6P0T - chains A and C of the 5 polymer chains in the assembly; structure by X-ray diffraction, 3.60 A resolution.

== Chain A ==
Molecule: DNA-binding protein Fis
From: Escherichia coli
UniProt: P0A6R3 (FIS_ECOLI); numbering as in UniProt (aligned over 1-98)
Sequence (98 residues; numbered 1 to 98; the number before each row is that of its first residue):
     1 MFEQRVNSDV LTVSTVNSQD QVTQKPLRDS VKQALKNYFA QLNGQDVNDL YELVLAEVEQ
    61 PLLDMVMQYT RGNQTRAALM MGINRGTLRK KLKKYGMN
Not modelled in the structure: 1-7, 16-21
Curated features (UniProtKB/Swiss-Prot):
  - DNA-binding region: Gln74 to Lys93 (H-T-H motif)
  - region: Asn17 to Gly44 (Required for the stimulation of HIN-mediated recombination)

== Chain C ==
Molecule: DNA (27-mer), fx1-2
Sequence (27 nucleotides; each row starts with the number of its first residue):
     1 AATGTTGTGT TTTTAACAGA CTACATT

== Interface between chain A and chain C ==
Contacting residue pairs (7):
  Ile83(A) - DC17(C)  phosphate contact
  Asn84(A) - DC17(C)  hydrogen bond to the phosphate
  Asn84(A) - DA18(C)  hydrogen bond to the phosphate
  Arg85(A) - DA20(C)  base contact
  Thr87(A) - DA16(C)  sugar contact
  Thr87(A) - DC17(C)  hydrogen bond to the phosphate
  Lys91(A) - DA16(C)  salt bridge to the phosphate
Also at the interface, not in a pair above, chain A (6 interface residues in all): Gly82

== Overview ==
The interface between chain A and chain C involves 6 residues on one side and 4 on the other, with 3 hydrogen
bonds and 1 salt bridge. Among the polar pairs are Asn84(A)-DC17(C), Asn84(A)-DA18(C) and Thr87(A)-DC17(C).
Chain A is DNA-binding protein Fis (Escherichia coli) and chain C is DNA (27-mer), fx1-2; the structure,
Crystal structure of ternary DNA complex "FX(1-2)-1Xis" containing E. coli Fis and phage lambda Xis, was
determined by X-ray diffraction together with 6P0S and 6P0U from the same study.
